PDB entry 6GBJ | X-ray diffraction, 1.63 A resolution | chain A

Chain A:
Protein: Parathion hydrolase
Organism: Brevundimonas diminuta
Notes: EC 3.1.8.1
UniProt: P0A434 (OPD_BREDI); residue numbers follow UniProt; this construct covers 34-365
Amino-acid sequence (336 residues; numbered 30 to 365; the number before each row is that of its first residue):
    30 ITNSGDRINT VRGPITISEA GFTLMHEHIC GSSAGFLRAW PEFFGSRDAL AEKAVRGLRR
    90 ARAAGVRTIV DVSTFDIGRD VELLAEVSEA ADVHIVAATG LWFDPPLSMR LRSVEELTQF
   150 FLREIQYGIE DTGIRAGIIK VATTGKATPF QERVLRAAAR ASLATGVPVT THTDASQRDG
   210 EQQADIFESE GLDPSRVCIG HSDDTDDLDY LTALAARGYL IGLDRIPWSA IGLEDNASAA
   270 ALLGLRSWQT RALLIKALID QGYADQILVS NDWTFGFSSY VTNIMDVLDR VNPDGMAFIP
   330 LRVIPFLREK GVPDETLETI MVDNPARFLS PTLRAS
Disordered / not traced: 30-34
Construct notes: expression tag (30-33); engineered mutation Met54 (Thr in P0A434), Asp77 (Lys in P0A434), Glu111 (Ser in P0A434), Glu118 (Arg in P0A434), Arg182 (Leu in P0A434), Arg185 (Lys in P0A434), Asp203 (Ala in P0A434), Asp214 (Ala in P0A434), Asp222 (Ser in P0A434), Asp238 (Ser in P0A434), Arg254 (His in P0A434), Trp257 (His in P0A434), Ala269 (Ser in P0A434), Leu274 (Ile in P0A434), Ala293 (Met in P0A434), Asp294 (Lys in P0A434), Thr303 (Leu in P0A434), Leu317 (Met in P0A434), Asp343 (Gln in P0A434), Glu347 (Ala in P0A434), Thr348 (Gly in P0A434), Met350 (Thr in P0A434), Asp352 (Thr in P0A434)
UniProt features mapped onto this chain:
  - binding site (Zn(2+)): His55, His57, Lys169, His201, His230, Asp301
  - modified residue: Lys169 (N6-carboxylysine)
Covalent attachments: formate (FMT) linked to Lys169
Ion coordination: Zn2+ site 1: His55, His57, Asp301 (together with formate); Zn2+ site 2: His201, His230 (together with formate)
From the paper describing this entry:
  - mutagenesis - H257W: increased catalytic activity on 2NA
  - mutagenesis - H254R/H257W, L303T/M317L: decreased catalytic activity
  - mutagenesis - H254R/H257W/L303T/M317L: increased catalytic activity

In short:
His55, His57 and Asp301 coordinate Zn2+ site 1. The Zn2+ site 2 is built by His201 and His230. Curated
annotation (UniProt) lists 6 Zn2+-binding residues. The paper reports that H254R/H257W and L303T/M317L reduce
catalytic activity; H257W increases catalytic activity on 2NA.
Chain A is Parathion hydrolase (Brevundimonas diminuta); the structure, Repertoires of functionally diverse
enzymes through computational design at epistatic active-site positions, was determined by X-ray diffraction
(same publication as 6GBK and 6GBL).
